Entry 5ZFU (electron microscopy, 6.70 A resolution (low resolution: residue-level contacts below are approximate; hydrogen-bond / salt-bridge calls are withheld)); this record covers chains C and D of the 9 polymer chains in the assembly.

# Chain C (and D)
Molecule: Biopolymer transport protein ExbB
Organism: Escherichia coli K-12
Notes: chain D of this document is another copy of the same molecule, construct and numbering; everything in this record applies to it too
Reference sequence: P0ABU7 (EXBB_ECOLI); residue numbers follow UniProt; this construct covers 1-244
Amino-acid sequence (244 residues; numbered 1 to 244; the number before each row is that of its first residue):
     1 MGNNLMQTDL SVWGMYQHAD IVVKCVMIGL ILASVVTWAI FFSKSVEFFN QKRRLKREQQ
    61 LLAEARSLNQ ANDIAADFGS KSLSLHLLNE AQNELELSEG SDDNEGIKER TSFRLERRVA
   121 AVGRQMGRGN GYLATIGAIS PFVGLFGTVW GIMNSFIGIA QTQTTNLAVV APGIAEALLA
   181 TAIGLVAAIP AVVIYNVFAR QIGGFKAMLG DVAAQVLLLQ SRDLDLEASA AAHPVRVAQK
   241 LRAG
Unresolved in the structure: 1-9, 233-244 (chain D: 1-18, 234-244)

# Interface between chain C and chain D
Contacting residue pairs (42; chain C residue first):
  Glu94(C) with Arg222(D)
  Leu97(C) with Arg66(D); Arg222(D); Leu226(D)
  Ser98(C) with Arg222(D)
  Glu99(C) with Leu226(D)
  Gly100(C) with Ser229(D)
  Ser101(C) with Asp225(D); Ser229(D)
  Asp102(C) with Ser229(D); Ala232(D); His233(D)
  Arg110(C) with Leu218(D); Ser221(D); Arg222(D); Asp225(D)
  Phe113(C) with Ala214(D); Leu218(D)
  Arg114(C) with Leu218(D)
  Arg117(C) with Gly210(D); Asp211(D); Ala214(D)
  Arg124(C) with Ala207(D); Asp211(D)
  Thr135(C) with Val193(D); Val197(D)
  Ile139(C) with Val193(D)
  Phe142(C) with Ile189(D)
  Leu145(C) with Leu185(D)
  Phe146(C) with Ala182(D); Val186(D)
  Val149(C) with Leu178(D); Ala182(D)
  Trp150(C) with Leu179(D)
  Ile152(C) with Leu178(D)
  Met153(C) with Glu176(D); Leu179(D)
  Phe156(C) with Ala171(D); Ile174(D); Ala175(D); Leu178(D)
  Tyr195(C) with Arg200(D)
Also at the interface, not in a pair above, chain C (31 interface residues in all): Asn93, Glu96, Asp103, Gly131, Ala134, Ala138, Ala160, Gln163
Also at the interface, not in a pair above, chain D (30 interface residues in all): Ala168, Pro172, Val212, Gln215

# In short
The interface between chain C and chain D involves 31 residues on one side and 30 on the other.
Both chains are Biopolymer transport protein ExbB (Escherichia coli K-12). Entry 5ZFU (Structure of the
ExbB/ExbD hexameric complex (ExbB6ExbD3TM)) was determined by electron microscopy (same publication as 5ZFP
and 5ZFV).
